PDB entry 4LPW | X-ray diffraction, 2.80 A resolution | chains A and B

[Chain A (and B)]
Molecule: TENCON variant A6
Organism: artificial gene
Notes: chain B of this document is another copy of the same molecule, construct and numbering; everything in this record applies to it too
Sequence (100 residues; row label = number of the first residue in the row):
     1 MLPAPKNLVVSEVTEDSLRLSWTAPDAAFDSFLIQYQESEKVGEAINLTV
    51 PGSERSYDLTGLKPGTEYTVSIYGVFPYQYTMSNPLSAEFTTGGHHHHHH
Not modelled in the structure: 1, 95-100 (chain B: 1, 96-100)

[Chain A / chain B interface]
Contacting residue pairs - 109 pairs, chain A then chain B:
  Leu2(A) - Thr81(B)
  Leu2(A) - Ser83(B)
  Ala4(A) - Ser83(B)
  Ala4(A) - Asn84(B)
  Pro5(A) - Ser83(B)
  Pro5(A) - Leu86(B)
  Lys6(A) - Leu86(B)
  Asn7(A) - Leu86(B)
  Leu8(A) - Leu86(B)
  Leu8(A) - Ala88(B)  hydrophobic
  Leu8(A) - Phe90(B)  hydrophobic
  Val10(A) - Phe90(B)  hydrophobic
  Val13(A) - Thr91(B)
  Thr14(A) - Thr92(B)
  Thr14(A) - Gly93(B)  hydrogen bond (backbone-backbone)
  Glu15(A) - Thr92(B)
  Glu15(A) - Gly93(B)
  Glu15(A) - Gly94(B)
  Leu33(A) - Met82(B)  hydrophobic
  Leu62(A) - Thr92(B)
  Lys63(A) - Thr92(B)  hydrogen bond (backbone-side chain)
  Pro64(A) - Thr92(B)
  Pro64(A) - Gly93(B)
  Pro64(A) - Gly94(B)
  Gly65(A) - Thr92(B)  hydrogen bond (backbone-side chain)
  Gly65(A) - Gly93(B)  hydrogen bond (backbone-backbone)
  Gly65(A) - Gly94(B)  hydrogen bond (backbone-backbone)
  Thr66(A) - Thr91(B)
  Thr66(A) - Thr92(B)  hydrogen bond (backbone-side chain)
  Glu67(A) - Glu89(B)
  Glu67(A) - Phe90(B)
  Glu67(A) - Thr91(B)
  Tyr68(A) - Ala88(B)
  Tyr68(A) - Glu89(B)
  Tyr68(A) - Phe90(B)  hydrogen bond (backbone-backbone)
  Thr69(A) - Ala88(B)
  Val70(A) - Leu86(B)
  Val70(A) - Ser87(B)
  Val70(A) - Ala88(B)  hydrogen bond (backbone-backbone)
  Ser71(A) - Leu86(B)
  Ser71(A) - Ser87(B)  hydrogen bond
  Ile72(A) - Pro85(B)
  Ile72(A) - Leu86(B)  hydrogen bond (backbone-backbone)
  Tyr73(A) - Met82(B)  hydrophobic
  Tyr73(A) - Ser83(B)
  Tyr73(A) - Pro85(B)  hydrophobic
  Gly74(A) - Met82(B)
  Gly74(A) - Ser83(B)  hydrogen bond (backbone-backbone)
  Val75(A) - Tyr80(B)  hydrophobic
  Val75(A) - Thr81(B)
  Val75(A) - Met82(B)  hydrophobic
  Phe76(A) - Thr81(B)  hydrogen bond (backbone-backbone)
  Tyr78(A) - Gln79(B)
  Gln79(A) - Tyr78(B)
  Gln79(A) - Gln79(B)
  Tyr80(A) - Phe76(B)
  Thr81(A) - Leu2(B)
  Thr81(A) - Phe76(B)  hydrogen bond (backbone-backbone)
  Met82(A) - Leu33(B)  hydrophobic
  Met82(A) - Tyr73(B)  hydrophobic
  Met82(A) - Gly74(B)
  Met82(A) - Val75(B)  hydrophobic
  Ser83(A) - Pro3(B)
  Ser83(A) - Pro5(B)
  Ser83(A) - Tyr73(B)
  Ser83(A) - Gly74(B)  hydrogen bond (backbone-backbone)
  Pro85(A) - Ile72(B)
  Pro85(A) - Tyr73(B)  hydrophobic
  Leu86(A) - Pro5(B)
  Leu86(A) - Lys6(B)
  Leu86(A) - Leu8(B)
  Leu86(A) - Val70(B)
  Leu86(A) - Ser71(B)
  Leu86(A) - Ile72(B)  hydrogen bond (backbone-backbone)
  Ser87(A) - Val70(B)
  Ser87(A) - Ser71(B)  hydrogen bond
  Ala88(A) - Leu8(B)  hydrophobic
  Ala88(A) - Tyr68(B)
  Ala88(A) - Thr69(B)
  Ala88(A) - Val70(B)  hydrogen bond (backbone-backbone)
  Glu89(A) - Ser39(B)  hydrogen bond
  Glu89(A) - Glu67(B)
  Glu89(A) - Tyr68(B)
  Glu89(A) - Thr69(B)  hydrogen bond
  Phe90(A) - Val9(B)
  Phe90(A) - Val10(B)  hydrophobic
  Phe90(A) - Leu18(B)  hydrophobic
  Phe90(A) - Thr66(B)
  Phe90(A) - Glu67(B)
  Phe90(A) - Tyr68(B)  hydrogen bond (backbone-backbone)
  Thr91(A) - Val13(B)
  Thr91(A) - Thr66(B)
  Thr91(A) - Glu67(B)  hydrogen bond
  Thr92(A) - Val13(B)
  Thr92(A) - Thr14(B)
  Thr92(A) - Leu62(B)
  Thr92(A) - Lys63(B)  hydrogen bond (side chain-backbone)
  Thr92(A) - Pro64(B)
  Thr92(A) - Gly65(B)  hydrogen bond (side chain-backbone)
  Thr92(A) - Thr66(B)  hydrogen bond (side chain-backbone)
  Thr92(A) - Tyr68(B)
  Gly93(A) - Val13(B)
  Gly93(A) - Thr14(B)  hydrogen bond (backbone-backbone)
  Gly93(A) - Glu15(B)
  Gly93(A) - Pro64(B)
  Gly93(A) - Gly65(B)  hydrogen bond (backbone-backbone)
  Gly94(A) - Glu15(B)
  Gly94(A) - Pro64(B)
  Gly94(A) - Gly65(B)
Also at the interface, not in a pair above, chain A (49 interface residues in all): Pro3, Val9, Leu18, Leu20, Phe29, Pro77, Asn84
Also at the interface, not in a pair above, chain B (49 interface residues in all): Asn7, Leu20, Pro77, His95

[Summary]
Chain A and chain B each contribute 49 residues to their interface; the contacts include 26 hydrogen bonds.
Polar contacts include Lys63(A)-Thr92(B), Gly65(A)-Thr92(B) and Thr66(A)-Thr92(B).
Chain A and chain B are both TENCON variant A6 (artificial gene); the structure, Crystal structure of TENCON
variant A6, was determined by X-ray diffraction together with 4LPT, 4LPU, 4LPV, 4LPX and 4LPY from the same
study.
